Entry 9L9A (electron microscopy, 3.90 A resolution); this record covers chains G and M of the 5 polymer chains in the assembly.

== Chain G ==
Name: Spike glycoprotein E1
Organism: Western equine encephalitis virus
UniProt: P13897 (POLS_WEEV); residues 1-411 here correspond to UniProt positions 798-1208 (UniProt number = residue number + 797)
Amino-acid sequence (411 residues; row label = number of the first residue in the row):
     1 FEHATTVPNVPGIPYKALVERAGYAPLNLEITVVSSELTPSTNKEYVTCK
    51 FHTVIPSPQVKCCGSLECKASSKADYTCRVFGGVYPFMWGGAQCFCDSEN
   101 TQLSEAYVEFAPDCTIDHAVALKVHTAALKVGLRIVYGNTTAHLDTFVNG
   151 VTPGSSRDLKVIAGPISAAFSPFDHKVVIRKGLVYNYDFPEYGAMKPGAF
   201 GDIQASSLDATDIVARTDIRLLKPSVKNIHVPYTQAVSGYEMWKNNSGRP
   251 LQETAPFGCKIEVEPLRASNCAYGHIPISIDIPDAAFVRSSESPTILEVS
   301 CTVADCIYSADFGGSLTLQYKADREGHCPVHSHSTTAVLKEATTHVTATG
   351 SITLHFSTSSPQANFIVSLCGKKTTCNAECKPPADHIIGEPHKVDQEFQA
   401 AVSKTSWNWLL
Disulfide bonds: C49-C114, C62-C94, C63-C96, C68-C78, C259-C271, C301-C376, C306-C380, C328-C370
Differences from the reference sequence: conflict K50 (Arg847 in P13897), T349 (Val1146 in P13897)
Swiss-Prot annotation at these positions:
  - region: V84 to T101 (E1 fusion peptide loop)
  - glycosylation (N-linked (GlcNAc...) asparagine): N139, N245, N270

== Chain M ==
Name: Very low-density lipoprotein receptor
Organism: Homo sapiens
UniProt: P98155 (VLDLR_HUMAN); residue numbers follow UniProt; this construct covers 70-151
Amino-acid sequence (82 residues; numbered 70 to 151; the number before each row is that of its first residue):
    70 KTCAESDFVCNNGQCVPSRWKCDGDPDCEDGSDESPEQCHMRTCRIHEIS
   120 CGAHSTQCIPVSWRCDGENDCDSGEDEENCGN
Disulfide bonds: C72-C84, C79-C97, C91-C108, C113-C127, C120-C140, C134-C149
Metal / ion sites: Ca2+ site 1: W89, D92, D94, D96, D102, E103; Ca2+ site 2: D135, E137, D139, D145, E146
Swiss-Prot annotation at these positions:
  - region: E117 to D139 (Microbial infection: Interaction with Semliki virus spike glycoprotein E1)
  - glycosylation: N151 (N-linked (GlcNAc...) asparagine)
  - mutagenesis: W89 (W89F/R: Complete loss of entry of Semliki virus into the cell), D92 (D92A: Complete loss of entry of Semliki virus into the cell), D94 (D94I: Complete loss of entry of Semliki virus into the cell), D96 (D96A: Complete loss of entry of Semliki virus into the cell), E117 (E117A: Complete loss of interaction with Semliki virus spike glycoprotein E1), P129 (P129A/H: Complete loss of interaction with Semliki virus spike glycoprotein E1), W132 (W132A: Complete loss of interaction with Semliki virus spike glycoprotein E1), D135 (D135A: Complete loss of interaction with Semliki virus spike glycoprotein E1), E137 (E137A: Complete loss of interaction with Semliki virus spike glycoprotein E1), D139 (D139A: Complete loss of interaction with Semliki virus spike glycoprotein E1)

== Interface between chain G and chain M ==
Contacting residue pairs (6):
  F87(G) - D94(M)
  F87(G) - D96(M)
  D97(G) - E98(M)
  K227(G) - D92(M)  salt bridge
  K227(G) - D94(M)  salt bridge
  K227(G) - D96(M)  salt bridge
Interface residues without a listed pair, chain G (4 interface residues in all): S225
Interface residues without a listed pair, chain M (5 interface residues in all): W89

== Summary ==
Chain G and chain M form an interface of 4 and 5 residues respectively, with 3 salt bridges. Among the polar
pairs are K227(G)-D92(M), K227(G)-D94(M) and K227(G)-D96(M). Curated annotation (UniProt) lists 10 mutagenesis
sites on chain M.
Chain G is Spike glycoprotein E1 (Western equine encephalitis virus) and chain M is Very low-density
lipoprotein receptor (Homo sapiens); the structure, Structure of Western equine encephalitis virus McMillan
strain in complex with VLDLR LA2-3, was determined by electron microscopy (same publication as 9L1N).
